6GEJ - chains J and M of the 20 polymer chains in the assembly; structure by electron microscopy, 3.60 A resolution.

== Chain J ==
Molecule: 154-nt DNA strand
Source organism: synthetic construct
Sequence (154 nucleotides; row label = number of the first residue in the row; numbers below 1 keep their minus sign (DT-76 is residue -76)):
   -76 TGCACAGGAT GTATATATCT GACACGTGCC TGGAGACTAG GGAGTAATCC CCTTGGCGGT
   -16 TAAAACGCGG GGGACAGCGC GTACGTGCGT TTAAGCGGTG CTAGAGCTGT CTACGACCAA
    44 TTGAGCGGCC TCGGCACCGG GATTCTCCAG GGCG

== Chain M ==
Molecule: Helicase SWR1
Source organism: Saccharomyces cerevisiae (strain ATCC 204508 / S288c)
Notes: EC 3.6.4.12
UniProtKB: Q05471 (SWR1_YEAST); numbering as in UniProt (aligned over 1-1514)
Sequence (1514 residues; each row starts with the number of its first residue):
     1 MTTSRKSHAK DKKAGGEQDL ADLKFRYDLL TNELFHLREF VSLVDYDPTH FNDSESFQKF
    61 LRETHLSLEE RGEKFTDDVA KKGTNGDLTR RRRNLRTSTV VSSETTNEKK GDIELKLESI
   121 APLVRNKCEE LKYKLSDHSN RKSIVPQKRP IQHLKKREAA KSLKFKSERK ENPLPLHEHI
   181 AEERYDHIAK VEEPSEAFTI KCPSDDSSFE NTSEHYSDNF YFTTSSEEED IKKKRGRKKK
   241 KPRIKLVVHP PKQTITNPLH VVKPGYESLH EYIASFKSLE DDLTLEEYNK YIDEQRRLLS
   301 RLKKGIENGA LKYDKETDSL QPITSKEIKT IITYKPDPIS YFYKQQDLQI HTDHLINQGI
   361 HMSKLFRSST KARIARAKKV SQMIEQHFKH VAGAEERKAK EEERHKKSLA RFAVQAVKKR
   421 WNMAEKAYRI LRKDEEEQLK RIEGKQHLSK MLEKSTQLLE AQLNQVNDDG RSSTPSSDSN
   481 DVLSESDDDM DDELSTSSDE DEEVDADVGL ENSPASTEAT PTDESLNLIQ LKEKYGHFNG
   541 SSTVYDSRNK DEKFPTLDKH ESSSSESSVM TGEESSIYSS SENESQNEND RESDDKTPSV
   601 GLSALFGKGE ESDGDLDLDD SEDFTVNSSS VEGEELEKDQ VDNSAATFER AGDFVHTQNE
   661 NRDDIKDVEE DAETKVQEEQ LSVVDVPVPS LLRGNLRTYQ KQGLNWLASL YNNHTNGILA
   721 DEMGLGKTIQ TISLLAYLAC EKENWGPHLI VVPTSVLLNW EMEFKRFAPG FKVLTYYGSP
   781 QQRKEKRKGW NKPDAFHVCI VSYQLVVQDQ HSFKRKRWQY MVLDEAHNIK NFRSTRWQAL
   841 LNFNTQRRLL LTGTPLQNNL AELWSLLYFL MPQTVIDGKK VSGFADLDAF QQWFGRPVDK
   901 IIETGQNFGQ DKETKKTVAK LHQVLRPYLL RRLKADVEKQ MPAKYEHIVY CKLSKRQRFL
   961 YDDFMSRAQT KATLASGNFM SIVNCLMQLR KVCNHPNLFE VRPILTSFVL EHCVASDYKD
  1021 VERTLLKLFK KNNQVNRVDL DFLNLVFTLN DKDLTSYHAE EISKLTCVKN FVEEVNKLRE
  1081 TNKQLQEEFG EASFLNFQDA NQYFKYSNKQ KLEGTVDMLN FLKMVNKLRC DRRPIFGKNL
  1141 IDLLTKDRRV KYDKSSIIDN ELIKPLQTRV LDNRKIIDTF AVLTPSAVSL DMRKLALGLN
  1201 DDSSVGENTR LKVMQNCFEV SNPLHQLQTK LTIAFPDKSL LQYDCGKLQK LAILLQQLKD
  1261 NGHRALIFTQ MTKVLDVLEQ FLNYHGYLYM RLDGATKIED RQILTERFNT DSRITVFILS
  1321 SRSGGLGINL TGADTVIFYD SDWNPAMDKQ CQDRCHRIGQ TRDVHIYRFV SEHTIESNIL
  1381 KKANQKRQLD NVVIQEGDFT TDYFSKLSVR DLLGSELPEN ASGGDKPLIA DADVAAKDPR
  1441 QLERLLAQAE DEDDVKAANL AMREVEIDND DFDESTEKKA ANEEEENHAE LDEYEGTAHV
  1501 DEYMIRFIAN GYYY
Disordered / not traced: 1-681, 886-912, 1397-1514
Residues lining bound ligands: ADP / beryllium trifluoride: Asn695, Leu696, Arg697, Gln700, Asp721, Met723, Gly724, Leu725, Gly726, Lys727, Thr728, Ile729, Glu763, Arg766, Asn1329, Gln1350, Arg1354, Arg1357, Ile1358
Swiss-Prot annotation at these positions:
  - motif: Asp824 to His827 (DEAH box)
  - binding site (ATP): Asp721 to Thr728

== Chain J / chain M interface ==
Pairs across the interface (27):
  DG-22(J) - Met980(M)  hydrogen bond to the base
  DG-22(J) - Asn984(M)  hydrogen bond to the base
  DC-20(J) - Lys991(M)  salt bridge to the phosphate
  DG-19(J) - Met1271(M)  phosphate contact
  DG-19(J) - Thr1272(M)  hydrogen bond to the phosphate
  DG-19(J) - Lys1273(M)  phosphate contact
  DG-19(J) - Arg1322(M)  hydrogen bond to the sugar
  DG-18(J) - Gly1294(M)  hydrogen bond to the phosphate
  DG-18(J) - Ser1320(M)  phosphate contact
  DG-18(J) - Arg1322(M)  salt bridge to the phosphate
  DG-18(J) - Ser1323(M)  phosphate contact
  DT-17(J) - Thr754(M)  hydrogen bond to the phosphate
  DT-17(J) - Gln804(M)  sugar contact
  DT-17(J) - Gly1294(M)  phosphate contact
  DT-17(J) - Arg1301(M)  salt bridge to the phosphate
  DT-16(J) - Leu805(M)  phosphate contact
  DT-16(J) - Gln808(M)  hydrogen bond to the phosphate
  DA-15(J) - Ser779(M)  hydrogen bond to the phosphate
  DA-15(J) - Pro780(M)  phosphate contact
  DA-15(J) - Gln808(M)  phosphate contact
  DC60(J) - His811(M)  hydrogen bond to the sugar
  DC61(J) - Arg787(M)  hydrogen bond to the phosphate
  DG62(J) - Arg787(M)  salt bridge to the phosphate
  DG62(J) - Asn791(M)  phosphate contact
  DG63(J) - Lys788(M)  phosphate contact
  DG63(J) - Asn791(M)  phosphate contact
  DG63(J) - Lys792(M)  hydrogen bond to the phosphate
Other interface residues (no listed pair), chain J (13 interface residues in all): DG-21, DA59
Other interface residues (no listed pair), chain M (27 interface residues in all): Gly789, Trp790, Pro793, Gln1270, Asp1293

== Summary ==
13 residues of chain J and 27 residues of chain M are in contact; the contacts include 11 hydrogen bonds and 4
salt bridges. Among the polar pairs are DG-22(J)-Met980(M), DG-22(J)-Asn984(M) and DG-19(J)-Arg1322(M). Chain
M binds ADP / beryllium trifluoride.
Chain J is a 154-nt DNA strand (synthetic construct) and chain M is Helicase SWR1 (Saccharomyces cerevisiae
(strain ATCC 204508 / S288c)); the structure, Chromatin remodeller-nucleosome complex at 3.6 A resolution, was
determined by electron microscopy, deposited together with 6GEN.
